PDB entry 8D50 | X-ray diffraction, 4.32 A resolution (low resolution: residue-level contacts below are approximate; hydrogen-bond / salt-bridge calls are withheld) | chains L and H of the 6 polymer chains in the assembly

[Chain L]
Name: PGT124 Fab light chain
From: Homo sapiens
Notes: antibody fragment or engineered binder
Amino-acid sequence (210 residues; each row starts with the number of its first residue; note: 5 numbers in that range are skipped by the numbering (no residue carries them; nothing is unmodelled there); a row labelled like 66A-66C holds insertion residues (66A, then the next letters in order)):
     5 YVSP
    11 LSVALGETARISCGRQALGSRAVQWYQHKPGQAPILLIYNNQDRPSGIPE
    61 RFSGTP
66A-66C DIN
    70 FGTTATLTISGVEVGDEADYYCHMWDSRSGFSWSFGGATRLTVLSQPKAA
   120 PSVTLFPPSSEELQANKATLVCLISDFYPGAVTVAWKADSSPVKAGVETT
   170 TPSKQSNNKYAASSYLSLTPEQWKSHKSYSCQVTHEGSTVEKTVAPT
Disulfides: Cys23-Cys91, Cys141-Cys200

[Chain H]
Name: PGT124 Fab heavy chain
From: Homo sapiens
Notes: antibody fragment or engineered binder
Amino-acid sequence (226 residues; numbered 2 to 232; 5 numbers in that range are skipped by the numbering (no residue carries them; nothing is unmodelled there); the number before each row is that of its first residue):
     2 VQLQESGPGLVRPSETLSVTCIVSGGSISNYYWTWIRQSPGKGLEWIGYI
    52 SDRETTTYNPSLNSRAVISRDTSKNQLSLQLRSVTTADTAIYFCATARRG
   102 QRIYGVVSFGEFFYYYYMDVWGKGTAVTVSSASTKGPSVFPLAP
   151 SGGTAALGCLVKDYFPEPVTVSWNSGALTSGVHTFPAVLQSSGLYSLSSV
   201 VTVPSSSLGTQTYICNVNHKPSNTKVDKKVEP
Disulfides: Cys22-Cys95, Cys159-Cys215

[Chain L / chain H interface]
Contacting residue pairs (72; chain L residue first):
  Tyr5(L) - Pro41(H)
  Tyr5(L) - Gly42(H)
  Tyr5(L) - Lys43(H)
  Tyr5(L) - Gly44(H)
  Val6(L) - Lys43(H)
  Ser30(L) - Arg103(H)
  Ser30(L) - Tyr105(H)
  Ser30(L) - Phe114(H)
  Arg31(L) - Arg103(H)
  Ala32(L) - Tyr116(H)
  Gln34(L) - Tyr116(H)
  Gln34(L) - Tyr117(H)
  Gln34(L) - Tyr118(H)
  Tyr36(L) - Tyr118(H)
  Tyr36(L) - Met119(H)
  Gly41(L) - Lys124(H)
  Ala43(L) - Gly123(H)
  Pro44(L) - Trp122(H)
  Leu46(L) - Met119(H)
  Leu46(L) - Asp120(H)
  Tyr49(L) - Tyr118(H)
  Asn50(L) - Tyr116(H)
  Asp66A(L) - Arg103(H)
  Tyr90(L) - Lys43(H)
  Tyr90(L) - Gly44(H)
  Tyr90(L) - Leu45(H)
  His92(L) - Trp47(H)
  Trp94(L) - Trp47(H)
  Trp94(L) - Phe114(H)
  Trp94(L) - Tyr115(H)
  Trp94(L) - Tyr116(H)
  Trp94(L) - Tyr117(H)
  Asp95(L) - Phe114(H)
  Ser96(L) - Tyr105(H)
  Phe100(L) - Trp47(H)
  Phe100(L) - Tyr50(H)
  Phe100(L) - Tyr117(H)
  Ser101(L) - Trp47(H)
  Trp102(L) - Trp47(H)
  Trp102(L) - Gly49(H)
  Trp102(L) - Thr58(H)
  Trp102(L) - Tyr59(H)
  Trp102(L) - Asn60(H)
  Trp102(L) - Pro61(H)
  Phe104(L) - Leu45(H)
  Phe104(L) - Trp47(H)
  Phe104(L) - Met119(H)
  Arg109(L) - Lys43(H)
  Phe125(L) - Ala156(H)
  Phe125(L) - Val200(H)
  Ser128(L) - Pro142(H)
  Ser128(L) - Leu143(H)
  Glu130(L) - Phe141(H)
  Glu130(L) - Pro142(H)
  Glu131(L) - Phe141(H)
  Thr138(L) - Leu160(H)
  Thr138(L) - Lys162(H)
  Val140(L) - Ser198(H)
  Leu142(L) - Phe185(H)
  Leu142(L) - Val200(H)
  Glu167(L) - Gln190(H)
  Glu167(L) - Ser191(H)
  Thr169(L) - Ala187(H)
  Thr169(L) - Val188(H)
  Ser172(L) - Pro186(H)
  Ala180(L) - Phe185(H)
  Ala181(L) - Phe185(H)
  Ser182(L) - Pro186(H)
  Tyr184(L) - Val188(H)
  Tyr184(L) - Ser196(H)
  Tyr184(L) - Leu197(H)
  Tyr184(L) - Ser198(H)
Interface residues without a listed pair, chain L (44 interface residues in all): His38, Thr123, Ala134, Ile143, Ser144, Gln174
Interface residues without a listed pair, chain H (48 interface residues in all): Ile37, Gln39, Ile48, Phe94, Ala144, Leu157, His183, Leu189

[Overview]
44 residues of chain L and 48 residues of chain H are in contact.
Here chain L is PGT124 Fab light chain and chain H is PGT124 Fab heavy chain, both from Homo sapiens. Entry
8D50 (Crystal Structure of Mosaic HIV-1 Envelope (MosM3.1) in Complex with antibodies PGT124 and 35O22 at 4.3
...) was determined by X-ray diffraction.
